5DLR - chains A and B of the 4 polymer chains in the assembly; structure by X-ray diffraction, 2.26 A resolution.

[Chain A (and B)]
Molecule: Estrogen receptor
From: Homo sapiens
Notes: fragment: ligand-binding domain; chain B of this document is another copy of the same molecule, construct and numbering; everything in this record applies to it too
Reference sequence: P03372 (ESR1_HUMAN); residue numbers follow UniProt; this construct covers 298-554
Amino-acid sequence (257 residues; numbered 298 to 554; the number before each row is that of its first residue):
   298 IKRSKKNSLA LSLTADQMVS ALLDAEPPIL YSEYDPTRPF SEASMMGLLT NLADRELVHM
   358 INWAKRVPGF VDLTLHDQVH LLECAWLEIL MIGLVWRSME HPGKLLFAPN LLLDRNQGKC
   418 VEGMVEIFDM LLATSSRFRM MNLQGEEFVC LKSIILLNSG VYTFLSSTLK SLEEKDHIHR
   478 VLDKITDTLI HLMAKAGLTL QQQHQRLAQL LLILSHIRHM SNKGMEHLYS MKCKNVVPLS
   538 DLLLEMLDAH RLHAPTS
Disordered / not traced: 298-303, 460-471, 549-554 (chain B: 298-304, 417-418, 462-465, 551-554)
Sequence notes: engineered mutation S537 (Tyr in P03372)
Residues lining bound ligands: 4,4'-(2-phenylethene-1,1-diyl)diphenol (5DJ): M343, L346, T347, L349, A350, E353, W383, L384, L387, M388, L391, R394, F404, M421, I424, G521, H524, L525, M528, L536, L540

[How chain A and chain B interact]
Contacting residue pairs - 58 pairs, chain A then chain B:
  M427(A) - T460(B)
  A430(A) - Y459(B)
  R434(A) - Y459(B)  hydrogen bond
  R434(A) - H476(B)
  I451(A) - L509(B)  hydrophobic
  N455(A) - L509(B)
  N455(A) - S512(B)
  N455(A) - H513(B)  hydrogen bond
  S456(A) - H513(B)
  V458(A) - H513(B)
  Y459(A) - A430(B)
  Y459(A) - R434(B)  hydrogen bond
  Y459(A) - I510(B)
  Y459(A) - H513(B)
  H476(A) - R434(B)  hydrogen bond
  D480(A) - Q502(B)
  D480(A) - Q506(B)  hydrogen bond
  T483(A) - H501(B)
  T483(A) - Q502(B)
  T483(A) - A505(B)
  D484(A) - Q498(B)  hydrogen bond
  D484(A) - Q502(B)  hydrogen bond
  I487(A) - H501(B)
  L497(A) - L497(B)  hydrophobic
  Q498(A) - D484(B)
  H501(A) - T483(B)
  H501(A) - D484(B)  salt bridge
  H501(A) - I487(B)
  H501(A) - H501(B)
  H501(A) - L504(B)
  Q502(A) - D480(B)
  Q502(A) - D484(B)  hydrogen bond
  L504(A) - H501(B)
  A505(A) - T483(B)
  A505(A) - L508(B)  hydrophobic
  Q506(A) - D480(B)  hydrogen bond
  L508(A) - A505(B)  hydrophobic
  L508(A) - L509(B)  hydrophobic
  L509(A) - I451(B)  hydrophobic
  L509(A) - N455(B)
  S512(A) - L511(B)
  S512(A) - R515(B)  hydrogen bond
  H513(A) - N455(B)  hydrogen bond (side chain-backbone)
  H513(A) - S456(B)
  H513(A) - V458(B)
  H513(A) - Y459(B)
  H513(A) - R515(B)  hydrogen bond
  R515(A) - S512(B)  hydrogen bond
  R515(A) - H513(B)  hydrogen bond
  R515(A) - H516(B)  hydrogen bond
  H516(A) - R515(B)  hydrogen bond
  H516(A) - N519(B)  hydrogen bond
  N519(A) - H516(B)  hydrogen bond
  N519(A) - N519(B)  hydrogen bond
  K520(A) - H547(B)  hydrogen bond (side chain-backbone)
  E523(A) - E523(B)
  H547(A) - K520(B)  hydrogen bond (backbone-side chain)
  R548(A) - E423(B)
Other interface residues (no listed pair), chain A (35 interface residues in all): L479, Q500, I510, L511
Other interface residues (no listed pair), chain B (36 interface residues in all): G457, L479, H550

[Overview]
35 residues of chain A face 36 of chain B across their interface, with 21 hydrogen bonds and 1 salt bridge.
Polar contacts include H501(A)-D484(B), R434(A)-Y459(B) and N455(A)-H513(B). Bound to chain A:
4,4'-(2-phenylethene-1,1-diyl)diphenol.
Both chains are Estrogen receptor (Homo sapiens). Entry 5DLR (Crystal Structure of the ER-alpha Ligand-binding
Domain in complex with a triaryl-ethylene compound 4,4'-(2-phenylethene-1,1-diyl)diphenol) was determined by
X-ray diffraction together with 4ZN7, 4ZNH, 4ZNS, 4ZNT, 4ZNU, 4ZNV and 50 further entries from the same study.
